PDB entry 8PUZ | X-ray diffraction, 2.20 A resolution | chains A and B

[Chain A (and B)]
Protein: Tropomyosin
Organism: Schizosaccharomyces pombe
Notes: chain B of this document is another copy of the same molecule, construct and numbering; everything in this record applies to it too
UniProt: Q02088 (TPM_SCHPO); residues 1-161 here = UniProt positions 1-161
Amino-acid sequence (161 residues; each row starts with the number of its first residue):
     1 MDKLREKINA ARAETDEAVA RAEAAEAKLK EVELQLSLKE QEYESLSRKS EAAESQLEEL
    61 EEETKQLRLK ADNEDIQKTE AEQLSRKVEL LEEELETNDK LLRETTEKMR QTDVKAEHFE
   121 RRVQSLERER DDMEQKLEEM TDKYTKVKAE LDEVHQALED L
Reported in the primary citation:
  - contacts within the chain: K7-E159, E129-R130
  - self-association interface (contacts with another copy of this molecule): T15
  - mutagenesis - D2A, A11L/R12K/A13L, E129K (3-fold): decreased binding to actin (citing earlier work)
  - mutagenesis - A18T: decreased stability (proposed by the authors, not directly observed)

[Interface between chain A and chain B]
Pairs across the interface (159):
  T15(A) - E14(B)
  T15(A) - T15(B)  hydrogen bond
  A18(A) - A18(B)  hydrophobic
  A18(A) - V19(B)
  A18(A) - A22(B)
  V19(A) - A18(B)  hydrophobic
  R21(A) - A22(B)
  R21(A) - E26(B)  salt bridge
  A22(A) - A22(B)  hydrophobic
  A25(A) - A25(B)  hydrophobic
  A25(A) - E26(B)
  E26(A) - A25(B)
  K28(A) - L29(B)
  L29(A) - K28(B)
  L29(A) - L29(B)
  L29(A) - V32(B)  hydrophobic
  V32(A) - L29(B)  hydrophobic
  V32(A) - V32(B)
  V32(A) - E33(B)
  V32(A) - L36(B)  hydrophobic
  Q35(A) - L36(B)
  L36(A) - Q35(B)
  L36(A) - L36(B)  hydrophobic
  L36(A) - K39(B)
  K39(A) - K39(B)
  K39(A) - E40(B)
  K39(A) - Y43(B)
  E40(A) - K39(B)
  E42(A) - Y43(B)
  Y43(A) - E42(B)
  Y43(A) - Y43(B)  hydrophobic
  Y43(A) - L46(B)  hydrophobic
  L46(A) - Y43(B)  hydrophobic
  L46(A) - L46(B)  hydrophobic
  L46(A) - S47(B)
  L46(A) - S50(B)
  S47(A) - L46(B)
  K49(A) - S50(B)
  K49(A) - E54(B)
  S50(A) - L46(B)
  S50(A) - S50(B)
  A53(A) - L57(B)  hydrophobic
  E54(A) - A53(B)
  Q56(A) - L57(B)
  L57(A) - A53(B)
  L57(A) - Q56(B)
  L57(A) - L57(B)
  L57(A) - L60(B)  hydrophobic
  L60(A) - L57(B)
  L60(A) - L60(B)  hydrophobic
  L60(A) - E61(B)
  L60(A) - T64(B)
  E61(A) - L60(B)
  E63(A) - T64(B)
  T64(A) - E63(B)
  T64(A) - T64(B)  hydrogen bond
  T64(A) - L67(B)
  L67(A) - T64(B)
  L67(A) - L67(B)  hydrophobic
  L67(A) - R68(B)
  L67(A) - A71(B)  hydrophobic
  R68(A) - E63(B)  salt bridge
  R68(A) - L67(B)
  K70(A) - A71(B)
  K70(A) - E74(B)
  A71(A) - K70(B)
  N73(A) - E74(B)
  E74(A) - K70(B)  salt bridge
  E74(A) - N73(B)  hydrogen bond
  E74(A) - E74(B)
  E74(A) - Q77(B)
  D75(A) - K70(B)  salt bridge
  Q77(A) - Q77(B)
  Q77(A) - K78(B)
  Q77(A) - A81(B)
  K78(A) - Q77(B)
  A81(A) - Q77(B)
  A81(A) - L84(B)
  L84(A) - A81(B)
  L84(A) - L84(B)  hydrophobic
  L84(A) - S85(B)
  L84(A) - V88(B)
  V88(A) - K87(B)
  V88(A) - V88(B)  hydrophobic
  V88(A) - L91(B)
  L91(A) - V88(B)  hydrophobic
  L91(A) - L91(B)  hydrophobic
  L91(A) - E92(B)
  L91(A) - L95(B)  hydrophobic
  E92(A) - L91(B)
  E94(A) - L95(B)
  L95(A) - E94(B)
  L95(A) - L95(B)  hydrophobic
  N98(A) - L95(B)
  N98(A) - N98(B)  hydrogen bond (backbone-side chain)
  D99(A) - N98(B)
  L101(A) - L102(B)  hydrophobic
  L102(A) - N98(B)
  L102(A) - L101(B)
  L102(A) - L102(B)  hydrophobic
  L102(A) - T105(B)
  T105(A) - L102(B)
  T105(A) - T105(B)
  T105(A) - T106(B)
  T106(A) - T105(B)
  K108(A) - M109(B)
  M109(A) - T105(B)
  M109(A) - K108(B)
  T112(A) - T112(B)
  T112(A) - D113(B)
  D113(A) - T112(B)
  A116(A) - K115(B)
  A116(A) - A116(B)  hydrophobic
  A116(A) - F119(B)
  F119(A) - A116(B)
  F119(A) - F119(B)  hydrophobic
  F119(A) - E120(B)
  F119(A) - V123(B)
  E120(A) - F119(B)
  R122(A) - V123(B)
  R122(A) - E127(B)  salt bridge
  V123(A) - F119(B)
  V123(A) - R122(B)
  V123(A) - V123(B)  hydrophobic
  V123(A) - L126(B)
  L126(A) - V123(B)
  L126(A) - L126(B)  hydrophobic
  L126(A) - E127(B)
  L126(A) - R130(B)
  E127(A) - L126(B)
  E129(A) - R130(B)  salt bridge
  R130(A) - E129(B)  salt bridge
  M133(A) - R130(B)
  M133(A) - E134(B)
  K136(A) - L137(B)
  L137(A) - M133(B)  hydrophobic
  L137(A) - K136(B)
  L137(A) - L137(B)  hydrophobic
  M140(A) - L137(B)  hydrophobic
  M140(A) - M140(B)
  M140(A) - T141(B)
  M140(A) - Y144(B)  hydrophobic
  T141(A) - M140(B)
  K143(A) - Y144(B)
  Y144(A) - M140(B)  hydrophobic
  Y144(A) - K143(B)
  Y144(A) - Y144(B)
  Y144(A) - V147(B)  hydrophobic
  V147(A) - Y144(B)  hydrophobic
  V147(A) - V147(B)
  V147(A) - L151(B)
  K148(A) - V147(B)
  E150(A) - L151(B)
  L151(A) - V147(B)  hydrophobic
  L151(A) - E150(B)
  L151(A) - L151(B)  hydrophobic
  V154(A) - L151(B)  hydrophobic
  V154(A) - V154(B)  hydrophobic
  H155(A) - E150(B)  salt bridge
Other interface residues (no listed pair), chain A (82 interface residues in all): A11, E14, E33, S85, K87, E134
Other interface residues (no listed pair), chain B (80 interface residues in all): R21, E23, E80, H155
From the paper, about this interface:
  - residue pairs: R12(A)-D160(B), R12(A)-L161(B) (hydrophobic contact), E129(A)-R130(B) (salt bridge)

[In short]
The interface between chain A and chain B involves 82 residues on one side and 80 on the other; the contacts
include 4 hydrogen bonds and 8 salt bridges. Polar contacts include R21(A)-E26(B), R68(A)-E63(B) and
E74(A)-K70(B). The authors report a contact between R12(A) and D160(B); a hydrophobic contact between R12(A)
and L161(B); a salt bridge between E129(A) and R130(B). The paper reports that D2A, A11L/R12K/A13L and E129K
of chain A reduce binding to actin; a self-association interface involving T15(A).
Both chains are Tropomyosin (Schizosaccharomyces pombe). Entry 8PUZ (Crystal structure of tropomyosin (Cdc8)
cables, Conformer 1) was determined by X-ray diffraction together with 9FF9 and 8PV0 from the same study.
